Entry 4AM3 (X-ray diffraction, 3.00 A resolution); this record covers chains A and B of the 7 polymer chains in the assembly.

Chain A (and B):
Molecule: Polyribonucleotide nucleotidyltransferase
Source organism: Caulobacter vibrioides
Notes: EC 2.7.7.8; chain B of this document is another copy of the same molecule, construct and numbering; everything in this record applies to it too
Reference sequence: Q9AC32 (PNP_CAUCR); residue numbers follow UniProt; this construct covers 1-712
Amino-acid sequence (717 residues; numbered -4 to 712; the number before each row is that of its first residue; numbers below 1 keep their minus sign (Gly-4 is residue -4)):
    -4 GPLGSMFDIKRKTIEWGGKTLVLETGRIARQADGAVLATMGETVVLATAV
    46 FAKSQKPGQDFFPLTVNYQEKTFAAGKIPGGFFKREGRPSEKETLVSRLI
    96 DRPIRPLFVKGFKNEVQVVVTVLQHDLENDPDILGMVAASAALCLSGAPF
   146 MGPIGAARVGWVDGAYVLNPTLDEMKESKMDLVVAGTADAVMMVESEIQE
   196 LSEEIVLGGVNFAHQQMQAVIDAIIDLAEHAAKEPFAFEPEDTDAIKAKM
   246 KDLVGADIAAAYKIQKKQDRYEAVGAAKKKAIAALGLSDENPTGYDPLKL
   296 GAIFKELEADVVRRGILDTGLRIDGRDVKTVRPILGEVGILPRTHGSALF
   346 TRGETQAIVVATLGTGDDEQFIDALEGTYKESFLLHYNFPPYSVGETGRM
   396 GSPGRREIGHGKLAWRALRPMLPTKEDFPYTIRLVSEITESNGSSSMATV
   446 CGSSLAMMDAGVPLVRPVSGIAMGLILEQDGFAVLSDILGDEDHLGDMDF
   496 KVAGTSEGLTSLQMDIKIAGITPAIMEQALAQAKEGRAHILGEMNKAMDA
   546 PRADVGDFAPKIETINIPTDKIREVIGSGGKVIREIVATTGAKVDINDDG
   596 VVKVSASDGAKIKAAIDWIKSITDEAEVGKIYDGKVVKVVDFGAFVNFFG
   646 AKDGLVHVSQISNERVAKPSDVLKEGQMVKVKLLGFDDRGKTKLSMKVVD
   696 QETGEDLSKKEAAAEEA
Disordered / not traced: -4 to -2, 621-712 (chain B: -4 to -2, 620-712)
Sequence notes: expression tag (-4 to 0)
From the paper describing this entry:
  - binding site for the 9-nt RNA strand: Phe77
  - binding site for the 9-nt RNA strand: Gly572 to Gly575
  - conformationally variable residues (domain motion): Pro555 to Ile557
  - contacts within the chain: Tyr425-Pro555, Tyr425-Ile557, Gly361-Asp590, Thr360-Ser600

Chain A / chain B interface:
Contacting residue pairs (84):
  Gly-1(A) with Pro328(B), hydrogen bond (backbone-backbone); Ile329(B); Leu330(B); Thr346(B)
  Met1(A) with Thr346(B); Gln351(B)
  Arg22(A) with Glu332(B), salt bridge; Ile335(B); Leu344(B); Gln351(B), hydrogen bond (backbone-side chain); Glu435(B)
  Ile23(A) with Gln351(B); Glu435(B)
  Ala24(A) with Gln351(B), hydrogen bond (backbone-side chain); Tyr387(B), hydrophobic; Thr434(B); Glu435(B), hydrogen bond (backbone-side chain)
  Arg25(A) with Thr346(B); Gly348(B), hydrogen bond (side chain-backbone); Glu435(B), salt bridge
  Gln26(A) with Glu349(B); Ser388(B); Val389(B); Gly390(B); Glu435(B); Ser436(B), hydrogen bond (side chain-backbone)
  Ala27(A) with Tyr387(B)
  Glu37(A) with Arg338(B), salt bridge
  Val39(A) with Leu336(B), hydrophobic
  Leu41(A) with Tyr387(B)
  Thr43(A) with Tyr387(B)
  Val45(A) with Tyr387(B), hydrophobic; Gly390(B); Glu391(B); Thr392(B)
  Asn62(A) with Met395(B)
  Gln64(A) with Met395(B)
  Lys66(A) with Asn383(B); Glu432(B), salt bridge
  Thr67(A) with Arg428(B), hydrogen bond
  Phe68(A) with Thr339(B); Val355(B), hydrophobic; Thr357(B); Val430(B), hydrophobic
  Gly71(A) with His340(B); Thr357(B)
  Lys72(A) with Thr357(B)
  Ile73(A) with Thr357(B); Asp363(B); Thr426(B); Arg428(B)
  Pro74(A) with Arg428(B)
  Phe77(A) with Gln365(B); Phe366(B)
  Phe78(A) with Arg83(B); Gln365(B)
  Lys79(A) with Asp362(B); Asp363(B); Glu364(B); Gln365(B); Leu379(B); His381(B); Arg428(B), hydrogen bond (backbone-side chain)
  Arg80(A) with His381(B); Tyr382(B), hydrogen bond (side chain-backbone); Asn383(B); Pro398(B); Arg428(B)
  Glu81(A) with Arg428(B), salt bridge
  Glu110(A) with Thr392(B)
  Gln112(A) with Pro386(B); Thr392(B); Gly393(B); Met395(B)
  Val114(A) with Met395(B), hydrophobic
  Leu118(A) with Leu336(B), hydrophobic; Thr339(B)
  Gln119(A) with Leu336(B), hydrogen bond (side chain-backbone); Pro337(B); Arg338(B); Thr339(B)
  His120(A) with Arg338(B)
  Asp121(A) with Arg338(B)
  Leu122(A) with Arg338(B)
Other interface residues (no listed pair), chain A (36 interface residues in all): Arg568
Other interface residues (no listed pair), chain B (48 interface residues in all): Ile353, Gly359, Gly574, Arg579

Overview:
The interface between chain A and chain B involves 36 residues on one side and 48 on the other, with 10
hydrogen bonds and 5 salt bridges. Polar pairs include Arg22(A)-Glu332(B), Arg25(A)-Glu435(B) and
Glu37(A)-Arg338(B). The paper reports a binding site for the 9-nt RNA strand at Phe77(A) and Gly572(A);
conformational variability at Pro555(A).
Both chains are Polyribonucleotide nucleotidyltransferase (Caulobacter vibrioides). Entry 4AM3 (Crystal
structure of C. crescentus PNPase bound to RNA) was determined by X-ray diffraction together with 4AID and
4AIM from the same study.
